PDB entry 6HLR | electron microscopy, 3.18 A resolution | chains B and J of the 15 polymer chains in the assembly

[Chain B]
Protein: DNA-directed RNA polymerase I subunit RPA135
From: Saccharomyces cerevisiae (strain ATCC 204508 / S288c)
Notes: EC 2.7.7.6
UniProtKB: P22138 (RPA2_YEAST); residue numbers follow UniProt; this construct covers 1-1203
Chain sequence (1203 residues; row label = number of the first residue in the row):
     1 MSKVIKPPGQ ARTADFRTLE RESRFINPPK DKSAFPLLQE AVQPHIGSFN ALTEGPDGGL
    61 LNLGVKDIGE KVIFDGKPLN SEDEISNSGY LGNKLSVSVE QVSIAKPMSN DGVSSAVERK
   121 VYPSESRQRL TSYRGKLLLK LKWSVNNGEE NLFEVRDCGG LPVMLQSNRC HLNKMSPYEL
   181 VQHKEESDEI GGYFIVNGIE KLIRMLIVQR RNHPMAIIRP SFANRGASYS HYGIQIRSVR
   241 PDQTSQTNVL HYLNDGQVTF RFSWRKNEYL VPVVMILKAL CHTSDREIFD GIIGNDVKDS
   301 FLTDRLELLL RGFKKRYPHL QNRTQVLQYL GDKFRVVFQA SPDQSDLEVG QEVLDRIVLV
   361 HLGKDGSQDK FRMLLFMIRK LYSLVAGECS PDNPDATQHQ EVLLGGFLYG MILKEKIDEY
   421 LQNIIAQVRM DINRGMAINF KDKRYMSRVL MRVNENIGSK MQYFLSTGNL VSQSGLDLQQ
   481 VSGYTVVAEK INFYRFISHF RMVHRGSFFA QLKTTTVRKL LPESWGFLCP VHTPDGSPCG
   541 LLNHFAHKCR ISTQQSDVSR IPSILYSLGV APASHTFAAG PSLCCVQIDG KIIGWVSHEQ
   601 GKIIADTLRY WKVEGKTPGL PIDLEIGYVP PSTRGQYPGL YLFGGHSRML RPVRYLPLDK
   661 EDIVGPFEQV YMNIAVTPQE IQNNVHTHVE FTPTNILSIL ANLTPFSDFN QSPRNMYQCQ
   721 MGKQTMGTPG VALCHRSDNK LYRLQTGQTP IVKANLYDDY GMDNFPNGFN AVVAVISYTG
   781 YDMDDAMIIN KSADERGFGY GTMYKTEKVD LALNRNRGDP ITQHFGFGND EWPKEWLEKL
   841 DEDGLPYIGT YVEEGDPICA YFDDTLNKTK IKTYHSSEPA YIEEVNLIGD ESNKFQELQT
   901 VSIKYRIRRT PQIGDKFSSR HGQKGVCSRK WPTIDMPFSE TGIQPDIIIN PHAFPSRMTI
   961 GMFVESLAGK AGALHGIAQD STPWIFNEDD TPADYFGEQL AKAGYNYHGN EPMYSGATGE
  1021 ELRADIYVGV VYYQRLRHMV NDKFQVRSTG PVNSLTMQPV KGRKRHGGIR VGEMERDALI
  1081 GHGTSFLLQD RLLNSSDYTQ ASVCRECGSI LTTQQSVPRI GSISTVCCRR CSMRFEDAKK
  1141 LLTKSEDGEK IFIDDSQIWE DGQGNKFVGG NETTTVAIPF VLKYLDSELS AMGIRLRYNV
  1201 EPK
Disordered / not traced: 1-12, 79-88, 112-115, 1140-1152
Swiss-Prot annotation at these positions:
  - zinc finger: Cys1104 to Cys1131 (C4-type)
  - modified residue: Ser2 (N-acetylserine), Ser81 (Phosphoserine), Ser1156 (Phosphoserine)
  - mutagenesis: Cys1104 (C1104A: No effect; when associated with A-1107; A-1128 and A-1131), Cys1107 (C1107A: Lethal. Abolishes recruitment of RPA1 to Pol I. No effect; when associated with A-1104; A-1128 and A-1131), Cys1127 (C1127R: Responsible of suppression of RPA190-5 and RPA190-1 mutations), Cys1128 (C1128A: No effect; when associated with A-1104; A-1107 and A-1131), Cys1131 (C1131A: No effect; when associated with A-1104; A-1107 and A-1128)
Ion coordination: Zn2+: Cys1104, Cys1107, Cys1128
Small-molecule neighbours: phosphomethylphosphonic acid guanylate ester (G2P): Asp535, Arg714, Tyr717, Asp785, Ser956, Arg957
What the authors report for this chain:
  - binding site for phosphomethylphosphonic acid guanylate ester: Arg714, Arg957
  - binding site for the 20-nt RNA strand: Lys916, Lys924
  - binding site for Non-template strand: Arg219, Arg225, Asp395, Phe508

[Chain J]
Protein: DNA-directed RNA polymerases I, II, and III subunit RPABC5
From: Saccharomyces cerevisiae (strain ATCC 204508 / S288c)
UniProtKB: P22139 (RPAB5_YEAST); numbering as in UniProt (aligned over 1-70)
Chain sequence (70 residues; numbered 1 to 70; the number before each row is that of its first residue):
     1 MIVPVRCFSC GKVVGDKWES YLNLLQEDEL DEGTALSRLG LKRYCCRRMI LTHVDLIEKF
    61 LRYNPLEKRD
Disordered / not traced: 70
Swiss-Prot annotation at these positions:
  - binding site (Zn(2+)): Cys7, Cys10, Cys45, Cys46
  - cross-link: Lys59 (Glycyl lysine isopeptide (Lys-Gly) (interchain with G-Cter in ubiquitin))
Ion coordination: Zn2+: Cys7, Cys10, Cys45, Cys46

[How chain B and chain J interact]
Pairs across the interface - 86 pairs, chain B then chain J:
  Phe16(B) - Leu51(J)  hydrophobic
  Phe16(B) - Thr52(J)
  Thr18(B) - Leu22(J)
  Leu19(B) - Leu22(J)  hydrophobic
  Leu19(B) - Leu25(J)
  Leu19(B) - Gln26(J)
  Arg21(B) - His53(J)  hydrogen bond (side chain-backbone)
  Arg21(B) - Val54(J)  hydrogen bond (side chain-backbone)
  Glu22(B) - Trp18(J)
  Glu22(B) - Val54(J)
  Glu22(B) - Asp55(J)
  Phe25(B) - Val54(J)
  Phe25(B) - Asp55(J)
  Phe25(B) - Leu56(J)  hydrophobic
  Phe25(B) - Glu58(J)
  Phe25(B) - Lys59(J)
  Phe25(B) - Arg62(J)
  Ile26(B) - Glu58(J)
  Ile26(B) - Arg62(J)  hydrogen bond (backbone-side chain)
  Pro28(B) - Arg62(J)
  Tyr178(B) - Arg62(J)
  Val181(B) - Arg62(J)
  Val181(B) - Tyr63(J)
  Gln182(B) - Arg62(J)
  Gln182(B) - Arg69(J)  hydrogen bond (backbone-side chain)
  Lys184(B) - Tyr63(J)
  Lys184(B) - Arg69(J)
  Glu186(B) - Tyr63(J)
  Ser187(B) - Lys59(J)
  Thr728(B) - Leu56(J)
  Gly730(B) - Phe60(J)
  Val731(B) - Lys59(J)
  Val731(B) - Phe60(J)
  Val731(B) - Tyr63(J)
  Cys734(B) - Pro65(J)  hydrophobic
  His735(B) - Tyr63(J)
  Arg743(B) - Phe60(J)
  Gln745(B) - Met1(J)  hydrogen bond (backbone-backbone)
  Thr746(B) - Met1(J)
  Thr746(B) - Ile2(J)
  Gly747(B) - Val54(J)
  Gln748(B) - Arg48(J)
  Gln748(B) - Met49(J)
  Gln748(B) - Thr52(J)  hydrogen bond
  Gln748(B) - Val54(J)
  Thr749(B) - Thr52(J)  hydrogen bond (backbone-backbone)
  Thr749(B) - Val54(J)
  Ile751(B) - Leu51(J)  hydrophobic
  Ile751(B) - Thr52(J)
  Asp763(B) - Val54(J)
  Asn764(B) - Leu56(J)
  Asn764(B) - Lys59(J)
  Pro766(B) - Val54(J)  hydrophobic
  Pro766(B) - Leu56(J)
  Asn770(B) - Arg48(J)  hydrogen bond (backbone-side chain)
  Asn770(B) - Thr52(J)  hydrogen bond
  Val772(B) - Ser9(J)
  Val772(B) - Arg48(J)
  Asn790(B) - Ser9(J)
  Ala793(B) - Phe8(J)
  Arg796(B) - Arg6(J)
  Arg796(B) - Cys7(J)
  Arg796(B) - Phe8(J)
  Arg796(B) - Cys10(J)  hydrogen bond (side chain-backbone)
  Arg796(B) - Gly11(J)
  Gly797(B) - Phe8(J)
  Phe798(B) - Phe8(J)  hydrophobic
  Thr941(B) - Arg43(J)
  Ile943(B) - Arg43(J)
  Ile943(B) - Tyr44(J)
  Ile943(B) - Cys45(J)  hydrophobic
  Gln944(B) - Ser9(J)
  Asp946(B) - Ser9(J)
  Asp946(B) - Arg48(J)  salt bridge
  Lys970(B) - Tyr44(J)
  Gly972(B) - Leu51(J)
  Ala973(B) - Tyr44(J)
  Ala973(B) - Arg47(J)  hydrogen bond (backbone-side chain)
  Leu974(B) - Tyr44(J)  hydrophobic
  Leu974(B) - Arg47(J)  hydrogen bond (backbone-side chain)
  His975(B) - Gly33(J)
  Gly976(B) - Glu32(J)
  Gly976(B) - Leu51(J)
  Tyr1005(B) - Tyr44(J)
  Glu1011(B) - Tyr44(J)  hydrogen bond
  Val1028(B) - Tyr44(J)
Other interface residues (no listed pair), chain B (58 interface residues in all): Asn27, Glu185, Ala732, Leu733, Ala771, Ser792, Ile977, Gly1029, Val1030

[Overview]
The interface between chain B and chain J involves 58 residues on one side and 33 on the other, with 13
hydrogen bonds and 1 salt bridge. Polar contacts include Asp946(B)-Arg48(J), Arg21(B)-His53(J) and
Arg21(B)-Val54(J). The paper reports a binding site for Non-template strand at Arg219(B), Arg225(B) and
Asp395(B) among others; a binding site for phosphomethylphosphonic acid guanylate ester at Arg714(B) and
Arg957(B).
Here chain B is DNA-directed RNA polymerase I subunit RPA135 and chain J is DNA-directed RNA polymerases I,
II, and III subunit RPABC5, both from Saccharomyces cerevisiae (strain ATCC 204508 / S288c). Entry 6HLR (Yeast
RNA polymerase I elongation complex bound to nucleotide analog GMPCPP (core focused)) was determined by
electron microscopy (same publication as 6HKO, 6HLQ and 6HLS).
